2QKB - chains D and A of the 4 polymer chains in the assembly; structure by X-ray diffraction, 2.40 A resolution.

Chain D:
Molecule: 20-nt DNA strand
Sequence (20 nucleotides; numbered 21 to 40; the number before each row is that of its first residue):
    21 GGAATCAGGT GTCGCACTCT

Chain A:
Molecule: Ribonuclease H1
From: Homo sapiens
Notes: EC 3.1.26.4; fragment: C-terminal domain (residues 134-286)
UniProt: O60930 (RNH1_HUMAN); residues 136-286 here = UniProt positions 136-286
Chain sequence (154 residues; each row starts with the number of its first residue):
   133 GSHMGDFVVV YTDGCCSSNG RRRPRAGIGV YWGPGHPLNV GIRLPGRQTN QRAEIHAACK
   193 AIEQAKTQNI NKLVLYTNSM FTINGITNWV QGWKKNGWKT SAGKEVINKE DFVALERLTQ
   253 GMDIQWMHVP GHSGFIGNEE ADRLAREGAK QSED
Not modelled in the structure: 285-286
Sequence notes: expression tag (133-135); engineered mutation Asn210 (Asp in O60930)
Modified positions: Mse136, Mse212, Mse254, Mse259 (selenomethionine; parent Met)
Curated features (UniProtKB/Swiss-Prot):
  - binding site (Mg(2+)): Asp145, Glu186, Asp274
  - natural variant: Val142 (V142I: In PEOB2), Ala185 (A185V: In PEOB2)
From the paper describing this entry:
  - mutagenesis - D210N: abolished catalytic activity
  - specificity-determining residues: Trp221 (proposed by the authors, not directly observed)
  - catalytic residues: His264 (proposed by the authors, not directly observed)

How chain D and chain A interact:
Pairs across the interface (24):
  DG29(D) - Asn151(A)  base contact
  DT30(D) - Asn151(A)  hydrogen bond to the base
  DT30(D) - Gly152(A)  phosphate contact
  DG31(D) - Asn151(A)  hydrogen bond to the sugar
  DG31(D) - Thr181(A)  hydrogen bond to the phosphate
  DG31(D) - Asn182(A)  hydrogen bond to the base
  DG31(D) - Gln183(A)  hydrogen bond to the base
  DT32(D) - Arg179(A)  salt bridge to the phosphate
  DT32(D) - Thr181(A)  hydrogen bond to the phosphate
  DT32(D) - Gln183(A)  hydrogen bond to the sugar
  DT32(D) - Arg184(A)  phosphate contact
  DT32(D) - Phe213(A)  sugar contact
  DT32(D) - Ile239(A)  phosphate contact
  DT32(D) - Asn240(A)  hydrogen bond to the phosphate
  DC33(D) - Phe213(A)  sugar contact
  DC33(D) - Trp221(A)  sugar contact
  DC33(D) - Trp225(A)  phosphate contact
  DC33(D) - Val238(A)  phosphate contact
  DC33(D) - Ile239(A)  hydrogen bond to the phosphate
  DG34(D) - Trp221(A)  sugar contact
  DG34(D) - Trp225(A)  hydrogen bond to the phosphate
  DG34(D) - Thr232(A)  hydrogen bond to the phosphate
  DG34(D) - Ser233(A)  hydrogen bond to the phosphate
  DC35(D) - Ser233(A)  base contact
Also at the interface, not in a pair above, chain D (8 interface residues in all): DG28
Also at the interface, not in a pair above, chain A (18 interface residues in all): Arg153, Lys231, Glu237

In short:
Chain D and chain A form an interface of 8 and 18 residues respectively; the contacts include 12 hydrogen
bonds and 1 salt bridge. Among the polar pairs are DT30(D)-Asn151(A), DG31(D)-Asn182(A) and DG31(D)-Gln183(A).
UniProt lists 3 Mg2+-binding residues on chain A. From the paper: the catalytic residue His264(A); D210N of
chain A abolishes catalytic activity.
Here chain D is a 20-nt DNA strand and chain A is Ribonuclease H1 (Homo sapiens). Entry 2QKB (Human RNase H
catalytic domain mutant D210N in complex with 20-mer RNA/DNA hybrid) was determined by X-ray diffraction,
deposited together with 2QK9 and 2QKK.
